6OET - chains C and L of the 10 polymer chains in the assembly; structure by electron microscopy, 3.40 A resolution.

Chain C:
Name: V(D)J recombination-activating protein 1
Source organism: Mus musculus
Notes: EC 3.1.-.-, 2.3.2.27
UniProt: P15919 (RAG1_MOUSE); numbering as in UniProt (aligned over 1-1040)
Chain sequence (1040 residues; row label = number of the first residue in the row):
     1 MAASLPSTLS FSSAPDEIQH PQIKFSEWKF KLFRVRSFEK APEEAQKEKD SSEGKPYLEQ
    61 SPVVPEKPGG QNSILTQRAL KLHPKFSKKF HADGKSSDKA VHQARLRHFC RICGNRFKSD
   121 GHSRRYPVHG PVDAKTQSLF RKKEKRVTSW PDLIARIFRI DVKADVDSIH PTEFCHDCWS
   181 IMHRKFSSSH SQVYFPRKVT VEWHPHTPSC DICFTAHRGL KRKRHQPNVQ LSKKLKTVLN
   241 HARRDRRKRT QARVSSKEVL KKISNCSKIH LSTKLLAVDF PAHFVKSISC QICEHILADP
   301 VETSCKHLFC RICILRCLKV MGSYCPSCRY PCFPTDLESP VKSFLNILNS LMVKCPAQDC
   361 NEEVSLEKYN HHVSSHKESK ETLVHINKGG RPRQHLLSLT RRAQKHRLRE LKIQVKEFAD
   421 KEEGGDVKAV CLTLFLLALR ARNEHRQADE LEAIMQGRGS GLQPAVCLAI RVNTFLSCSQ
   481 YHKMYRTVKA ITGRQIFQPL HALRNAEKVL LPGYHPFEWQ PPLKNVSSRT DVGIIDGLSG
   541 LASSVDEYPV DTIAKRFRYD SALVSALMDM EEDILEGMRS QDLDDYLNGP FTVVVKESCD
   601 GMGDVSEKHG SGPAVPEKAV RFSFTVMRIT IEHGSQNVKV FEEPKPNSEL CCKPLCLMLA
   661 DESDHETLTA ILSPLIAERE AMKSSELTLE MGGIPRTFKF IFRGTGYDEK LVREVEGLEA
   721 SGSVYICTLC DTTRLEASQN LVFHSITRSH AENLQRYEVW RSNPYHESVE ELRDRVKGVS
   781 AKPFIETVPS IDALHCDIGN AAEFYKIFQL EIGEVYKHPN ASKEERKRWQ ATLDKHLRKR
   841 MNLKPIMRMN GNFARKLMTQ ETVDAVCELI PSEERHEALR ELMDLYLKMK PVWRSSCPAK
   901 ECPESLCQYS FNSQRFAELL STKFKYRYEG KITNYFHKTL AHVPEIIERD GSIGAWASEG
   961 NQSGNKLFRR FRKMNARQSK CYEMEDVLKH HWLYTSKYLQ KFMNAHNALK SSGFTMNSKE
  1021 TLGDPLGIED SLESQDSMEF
Unresolved in the structure: 1-384, 1008-1040
Construct notes: engineered mutation Gln962 (Glu in P15919)
Metal / ion sites: Ca2+: Asp600, Gly601 (shared with 1 residue of chain G); Zn2+: Cys727, Cys730, His937, His942
Swiss-Prot annotation at these positions:
  - zinc finger: Cys290 to Arg329 (RING-type), Leu351 to Lys380 (RAG1-type)
  - DNA-binding region: Gly389 to Gln456 (NBD)
  - binding site (Zn(2+)): Cys266, His270, Cys290, Cys293, His295, Cys305, His307, Cys310, Cys313, Cys325, Cys328, Cys355, Cys360, His372, His376
  - binding site (a divalent metal cation): Asp600, Asp708
  - site: Trp893 (Essential for DNA hairpin formation, participates in base-stacking interactions near the cleavage site)
  - cross-link: Lys233 (Glycyl lysine isopeptide (Lys-Gly) (interchain with G-Cter in ubiquitin))
  - mutagenesis: Lys233 (K233M: Abolishes autoubiquitination), His307 (H307A: Displays lower E3 ligase activity and affects the joining step of V(D)J recombination), Cys325 (C325G: Loss of E3 ligase activity and affects the joining step of V(D)J recombination), Arg391 (R391A: Defects in converting nicked products to hairpins; R391L: Impairs DNA-binding and hairpin formation while maintaining some nicking activity), Arg393 (R393A: Impairs DNA-binding and hairpin formation while maintaining some nicking activity), Arg401 (R401A: Allows robust hairpin activity), Arg402 (R402A: Defects in converting nicked products to hairpins), Lys405 (K405A: Reduced hairpin activity), His406 (H406A: Allows robust hairpin activity), Arg407 (R407A: Impairs DNA-binding and reduces hairpin formation without affecting nicking activity), Asn443 (N443A: Impairs DNA-binding; when associated with A-445), His445 (H445A: Impairs DNA-binding; when associated with A-443), 22 further mutagenesis entries in UniProt
From the paper describing this entry:
  - mutagenesis - E962Q: abolished catalytic activity (disintegration reaction) (citing earlier work)
  - mutagenesis - R848A (2 fold): increased catalytic activity on disintegration
  - mutagenesis - R848A (3 fold): increased catalytic activity (strand-transfer reaction)

Chain L:
Molecule: 30-nt DNA strand
Sequence (30 nucleotides; each row starts with the number of its first residue):
    17 CACAGTGATA CAGCCCTTAA CAAAAACCCG

How chain C and chain L interact:
Contacting residue pairs (39; chain C residue first):
  Asn387(C) - DC44(L)  hydrogen bond to the phosphate
  Asn387(C) - DC45(L)  hydrogen bond to the phosphate
  Lys388(C) - DC44(L)  sugar contact
  Gly389(C) - DC43(L)  base contact
  Gly389(C) - DC44(L)  sugar contact
  Gly390(C) - DA42(L)  base contact
  Gly390(C) - DC43(L)  base contact
  Arg391(C) - DA41(L)  base contact
  Arg391(C) - DA42(L)  hydrogen bond to the base
  Pro392(C) - DA42(L)  phosphate contact
  Pro392(C) - DC43(L)  phosphate contact
  Arg401(C) - DC31(L)  phosphate contact
  Arg401(C) - DC32(L)  salt bridge to the phosphate
  Arg402(C) - DA36(L)  base contact
  Lys405(C) - DT33(L)  salt bridge to the phosphate
  Lys405(C) - DT34(L)  salt bridge to the phosphate
  Lys416(C) - DT34(L)  salt bridge to the phosphate
  Ser477(C) - DT22(L)  hydrogen bond to the phosphate
  Ser477(C) - DG23(L)  phosphate contact
  Cys478(C) - DG23(L)  hydrogen bond to the phosphate
  Ser479(C) - DG21(L)  sugar contact
  Ser479(C) - DT22(L)  hydrogen bond to the phosphate
  Ser479(C) - DG23(L)  hydrogen bond to the phosphate
  Gln480(C) - DG21(L)  hydrogen bond to the phosphate
  Gln480(C) - DT22(L)  hydrogen bond to the phosphate
  Lys483(C) - DG21(L)  salt bridge to the phosphate
  Arg504(C) - DA24(L)  salt bridge to the phosphate
  Arg504(C) - DT25(L)  base contact
  Met974(C) - DT22(L)  phosphate contact
  Asn975(C) - DT22(L)  phosphate contact
  Asn975(C) - DG23(L)  phosphate contact
  Ala976(C) - DT22(L)  sugar contact
  Arg977(C) - DT22(L)  base contact
  Arg977(C) - DG23(L)  base contact
  Arg977(C) - DA24(L)  hydrogen bond to the sugar
  Gln978(C) - DG21(L)  base contact
  Gln978(C) - DT22(L)  hydrogen bond to the base
  Lys989(C) - DG23(L)  phosphate contact
  Lys989(C) - DA24(L)  salt bridge to the phosphate
Other interface residues (no listed pair), chain C (25 interface residues in all): Arg471, Lys973, Asp986
Other interface residues (no listed pair), chain L (18 interface residues in all): DA35, DC37, DA40

In short:
25 residues of chain C and 18 residues of chain L are in contact, with 11 hydrogen bonds and 7 salt bridges.
Polar pairs include Arg391(C)-DA42(L), Gln978(C)-DT22(L) and Arg977(C)-DA24(L). The paper reports that E962Q
of chain C abolishes catalytic activity (disintegration reaction); R848A of chain C increases catalytic
activity on disintegration.
Chain C is V(D)J recombination-activating protein 1 (Mus musculus) and chain L is a 30-nt DNA strand; the
structure, Cryo-EM structure of mouse RAG1/2 STC complex, was determined by electron microscopy together with
6OES from the same study.
